Entry 7JRJ (electron microscopy, 3.03 A resolution); this record covers chains B and D of the 15 polymer chains in the assembly.

[Chain B]
Molecule: Radial spoke protein 9
From: Chlamydomonas reinhardtii
Reference sequence: Q27YU5 (Q27YU5_CHLRE); residues 1-269 here = UniProt positions 1-269
Chain sequence (269 residues; numbered 1 to 269; the number before each row is that of its first residue):
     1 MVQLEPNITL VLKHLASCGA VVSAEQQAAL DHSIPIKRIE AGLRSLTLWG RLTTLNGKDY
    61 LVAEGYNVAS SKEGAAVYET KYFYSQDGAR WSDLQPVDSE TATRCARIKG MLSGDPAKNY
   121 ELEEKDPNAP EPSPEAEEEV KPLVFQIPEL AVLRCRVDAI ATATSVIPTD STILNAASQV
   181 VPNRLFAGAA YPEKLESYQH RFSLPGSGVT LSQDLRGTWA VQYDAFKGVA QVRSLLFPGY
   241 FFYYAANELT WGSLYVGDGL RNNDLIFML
Disordered / not traced: 1, 126-141
What the authors report for this chain:
  - mutagenesis - Y244R, R261DEL: decreased stability

[Chain D]
Molecule: Flagellar radial spoke protein 6
From: Chlamydomonas reinhardtii
Reference sequence: Q01657 (RSP6_CHLRE); numbering as in UniProt (aligned over 1-459)
Chain sequence (459 residues; numbered 1 to 459; the number before each row is that of its first residue):
     1 MAADVGQALA FLQQVKTTQG ASIYEGLKAA LAKVLEDRPV NAVEALETSV LSTPPAANLS
    61 VPLVPAASAA AAAAAVAKAS LFGDPEPVLD PESGEPIDPD APNEFECEDV EGDGDLLDGL
   121 GVGLGRQEMY AAMLAVKRLG EDAKRGVSTV RFFGKFFGTQ ADYYVFETTL QSNPDMPEAP
   181 EGTIPLEPYG EGVNAYIYFV SNTLGGPLQQ LPYVTPEQIK ASRLLRRYLT GRLDAPVSAF
   241 PAFPGNEANY LRALIARISA ATVCCPRGFF TADDDSAELS ANDEWVPLKG REMALPVNWS
   301 HRYAHLKGQG RTVTHKRDPP DEEEEPEKNF WTAEEMEAGP PPLATLDTDA PLPAATGDKV
   361 PPPAWSPVFA SASVTTRNQV AGVRSNRWPG AVCACAGRHF TSMYVGWGIK AGGEWSPCPP
   421 PPPVPQWGAP AAGVEGGQQL LLECNDLPPK PAPPEEEDE
Disordered / not traced: 1-2, 320-324, 430-459
Swiss-Prot annotation at these positions:
  - modified residue (Asymmetric dimethylarginine): Arg-267, Arg-398

[Interface between chain B and chain D]
Pairs across the interface (80; chain B residue first):
  Ala-16(B) / Leu-124(D)
  Ser-17(B) / Lys-155(D)  hydrogen bond (backbone-side chain)
  Ser-17(B) / Phe-157(D)
  Cys-18(B) / Phe-157(D)
  Gly-19(B) / Gly-123(D)
  Val-21(B) / Gly-121(D)
  Val-21(B) / Val-122(D)  hydrophobic
  Val-21(B) / Gly-123(D)
  Val-22(B) / Gly-121(D)
  Ser-23(B) / Gly-119(D)  hydrogen bond (side chain-backbone)
  Ser-23(B) / Leu-120(D)
  Ser-23(B) / Gly-121(D)
  Ala-24(B) / Asp-118(D)
  Glu-25(B) / Ser-371(D)  hydrogen bond
  Glu-25(B) / Ala-372(D)  hydrogen bond (side chain-backbone)
  Arg-51(B) / Gly-121(D)
  Thr-53(B) / Arg-384(D)
  Thr-54(B) / Arg-384(D)  hydrogen bond (backbone-side chain)
  Leu-55(B) / Ser-366(D)  hydrogen bond (backbone-side chain)
  Leu-55(B) / Pro-367(D)
  Leu-55(B) / Asn-386(D)
  Asn-56(B) / Pro-367(D)
  Asn-56(B) / Phe-369(D)
  Gly-57(B) / Pro-367(D)
  Gly-57(B) / Phe-369(D)
  Asp-59(B) / Arg-384(D)  salt bridge
  Asp-87(B) / Ala-372(D)
  Arg-107(B) / Thr-356(D)
  Ile-108(B) / Thr-356(D)
  Lys-109(B) / Ala-355(D)
  Lys-109(B) / Thr-356(D)  hydrogen bond (backbone-backbone)
  Gly-110(B) / Ala-355(D)
  Met-111(B) / Asn-386(D)
  Lys-118(B) / Asp-358(D)  salt bridge
  Tyr-120(B) / Gly-357(D)
  Glu-121(B) / Gly-357(D)
  Asp-170(B) / Pro-55(D)
  Asp-170(B) / Ala-56(D)
  Ile-173(B) / Pro-54(D)  hydrophobic
  Ile-173(B) / Pro-55(D)
  Asn-175(B) / Glu-44(D)
  Asn-183(B) / Pro-54(D)
  Arg-184(B) / Val-40(D)
  Leu-185(B) / Ser-49(D)
  Leu-185(B) / Pro-54(D)  hydrophobic
  Leu-185(B) / Ala-56(D)
  Leu-185(B) / Ala-57(D)
  Phe-186(B) / Ala-56(D)
  Ala-187(B) / Ala-56(D)  hydrogen bond (backbone-backbone)
  Ala-187(B) / Ala-57(D)
  Ala-187(B) / Asn-58(D)
  Ala-187(B) / Leu-59(D)  hydrophobic
  Ala-220(B) / Thr-159(D)
  Gln-222(B) / Gly-158(D)  hydrogen bond (side chain-backbone)
  Gln-222(B) / Gln-160(D)
  Gln-222(B) / Ala-161(D)
  Gln-222(B) / Asp-162(D)
  Asp-224(B) / Ala-71(D)
  Ala-225(B) / Pro-65(D)
  Ala-225(B) / Ser-68(D)
  Phe-226(B) / Val-64(D)  hydrophobic
  Phe-226(B) / Ala-71(D)  hydrophobic
  Phe-226(B) / Ala-72(D)  hydrophobic
  Arg-233(B) / Phe-157(D)
  Arg-233(B) / Gly-158(D)  hydrogen bond (side chain-backbone)
  Arg-233(B) / Asp-162(D)  salt bridge
  Leu-235(B) / Tyr-228(D)  hydrogen bond (backbone-side chain)
  Pro-238(B) / Tyr-228(D)
  Asn-262(B) / Tyr-228(D)  hydrogen bond
  Asp-264(B) / Arg-226(D)  salt bridge
  Leu-265(B) / Tyr-228(D)  hydrophobic
  Phe-267(B) / Arg-226(D)
  Phe-267(B) / Arg-227(D)  hydrogen bond (backbone-side chain)
  Phe-267(B) / Trp-415(D)  hydrophobic
  Phe-267(B) / Pro-417(D)  hydrophobic
  Met-268(B) / Arg-226(D)
  Met-268(B) / Arg-227(D)
  Met-268(B) / Tyr-228(D)  hydrogen bond (backbone-backbone)
  Met-268(B) / Ile-409(D)  hydrophobic
  Leu-269(B) / Arg-227(D)  hydrogen bond (backbone-side chain)
Other interface residues (no listed pair), chain B (54 interface residues in all): Leu-122, Glu-123, Leu-174, Gly-188, Ala-189, Ala-190, Phe-241
Other interface residues (no listed pair), chain D (53 interface residues in all): Thr-48, Ala-67, Ala-75, Lys-359, Pro-362, Ala-370, Val-405, Trp-407

[Summary]
54 residues of chain B face 53 of chain D across their interface; the contacts include 15 hydrogen bonds and 4
salt bridges. Polar pairs include Asp-59(B)/Arg-384(D), Lys-118(B)/Asp-358(D) and Arg-233(B)/Asp-162(D). From
the paper: Y244R and R261DEL of chain B reduce stability.
Here chain B is Radial spoke protein 9 and chain D is Flagellar radial spoke protein 6, both from
Chlamydomonas reinhardtii. Entry 7JRJ (Chlamydomonas reinhardtii radial spoke head and neck (recombinant)) was
determined by electron microscopy (same publication as 7JR9).
